PDB entry 2ZLF | X-ray diffraction, 2.59 A resolution | chains A and B

# Chain A
Molecule: Ribonucleoside-diphosphate reductase large chain 1
Organism: Saccharomyces cerevisiae
Notes: EC 1.17.4.1
Reference sequence: P21524 (RIR1_YEAST); numbering as in UniProt (aligned over 1-888)
Sequence (888 residues; numbered 1 to 888; the number before each row is that of its first residue):
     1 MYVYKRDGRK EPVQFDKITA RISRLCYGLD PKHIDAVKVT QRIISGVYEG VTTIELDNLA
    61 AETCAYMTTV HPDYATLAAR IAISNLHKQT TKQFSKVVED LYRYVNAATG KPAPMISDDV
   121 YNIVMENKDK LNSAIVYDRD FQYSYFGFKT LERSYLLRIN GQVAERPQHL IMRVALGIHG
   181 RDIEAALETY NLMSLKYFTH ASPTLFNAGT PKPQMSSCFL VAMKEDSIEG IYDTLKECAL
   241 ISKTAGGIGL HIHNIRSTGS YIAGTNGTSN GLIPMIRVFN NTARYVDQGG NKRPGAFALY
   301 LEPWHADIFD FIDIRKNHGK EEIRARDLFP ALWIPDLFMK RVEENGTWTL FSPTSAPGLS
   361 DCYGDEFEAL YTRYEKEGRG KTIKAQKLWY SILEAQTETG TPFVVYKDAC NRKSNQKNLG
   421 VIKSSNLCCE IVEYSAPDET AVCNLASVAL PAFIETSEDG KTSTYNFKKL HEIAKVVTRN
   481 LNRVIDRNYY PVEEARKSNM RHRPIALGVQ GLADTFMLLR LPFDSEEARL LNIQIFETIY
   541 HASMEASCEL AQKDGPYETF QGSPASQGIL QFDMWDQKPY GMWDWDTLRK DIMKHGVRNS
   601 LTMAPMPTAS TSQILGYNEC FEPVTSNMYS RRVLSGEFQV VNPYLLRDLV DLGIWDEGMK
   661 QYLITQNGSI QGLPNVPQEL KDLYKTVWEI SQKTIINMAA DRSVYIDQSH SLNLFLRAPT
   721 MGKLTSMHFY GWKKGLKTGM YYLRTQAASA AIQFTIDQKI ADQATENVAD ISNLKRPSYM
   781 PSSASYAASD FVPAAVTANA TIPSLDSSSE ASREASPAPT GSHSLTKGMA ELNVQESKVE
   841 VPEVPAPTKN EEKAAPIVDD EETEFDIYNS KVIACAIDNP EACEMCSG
Unresolved in the structure: 1-75, 631-638, 747-888

# Chain B
Molecule: Ftldadf
Sequence (7 residues; row label = number of the first residue in the row):
     1 FTLDADF

# Interface between chain A and chain B
Contacting residue pairs (22; chain A residue first):
  V342(A) - F1(B)  hydrophobic
  E343(A) - L3(B)
  Q386(A) - F1(B)
  S691(A) - F7(B)  hydrogen bond (side chain-backbone)
  Q692(A) - F7(B)  hydrogen bond (backbone-backbone)
  K693(A) - F7(B)
  I696(A) - F7(B)  hydrophobic
  G722(A) - T2(B)
  K723(A) - D6(B)
  T725(A) - F1(B)
  T725(A) - T2(B)
  T725(A) - L3(B)
  S726(A) - T2(B)  hydrogen bond (side chain-backbone)
  S726(A) - L3(B)  hydrogen bond (side chain-backbone)
  S726(A) - D4(B)  hydrogen bond (side chain-backbone)
  S726(A) - A5(B)  hydrogen bond (side chain-backbone)
  S726(A) - F7(B)
  M727(A) - F7(B)  hydrophobic
  F729(A) - F1(B)  hydrophobic
  F729(A) - L3(B)  hydrophobic
  Y730(A) - F7(B)  hydrophobic
  K733(A) - L3(B)
Interface residues without a listed pair, chain A (16 interface residues in all): W389

# In short
The interface between chain A and chain B involves 16 residues on one side and 7 on the other, with 6 hydrogen
bonds. Polar pairs include S691(A)-F7(B), S726(A)-T2(B) and S726(A)-L3(B).
Chain A is Ribonucleoside-diphosphate reductase large chain 1 (Saccharomyces cerevisiae) and chain B is
Ftldadf; the structure, The Structural Basis for Peptidomimetic Inhibition of Eukaryotic Ribonucleotide
Reductase, was determined by X-ray diffraction together with 2ZLG from the same study.
